Entry 5W1V (X-ray diffraction, 3.31 A resolution); this record covers chains D and E of the 5 polymer chains in the assembly.

== Chain D ==
Name: GF4 T cell receptor alpha chain
Organism: Homo sapiens
Sequence (207 residues; row label = number of the first residue in the row; note: 17 numbers in that range are skipped by the numbering (no residue carries them; nothing is unmodelled there)):
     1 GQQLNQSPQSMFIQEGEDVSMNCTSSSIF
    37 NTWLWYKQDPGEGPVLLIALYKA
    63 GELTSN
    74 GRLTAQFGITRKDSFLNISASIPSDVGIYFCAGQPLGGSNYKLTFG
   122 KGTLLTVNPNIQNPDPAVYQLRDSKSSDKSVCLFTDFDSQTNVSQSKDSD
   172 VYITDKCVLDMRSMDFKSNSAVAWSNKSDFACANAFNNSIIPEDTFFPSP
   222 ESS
Unresolved in the structure: 1-2, 221-224
Cystine bridges: C23-C104, C153-C203

== Chain E ==
Name: GF4 T cell receptor beta chain
Organism: Homo sapiens
Sequence (246 residues; row label = number of the first residue in the row; note: 13 numbers in that range are skipped by the numbering (no residue carries them; nothing is unmodelled there)):
     1 DSGVTQTPKHLITATGQRVTLRCSPRSGD
    37 LSVYWYQQSLDQGLQFLIQYYN
    63 GEERAKGNIL
    74 ERFSAQQF
    83 PDLHSELNLSSLELGDSALYFCASSANPGDSSNEKLFFGSGTQLSVLEDL
   133 NKVFPPEVAVFEPSEAEISHTQKATLVCLATGFYPDHVELSWWVNGKEVH
   183 SGVCTDPQPLKEQPALNDSRYALSSRLRVSATFWQNPRNHFRCQVQFYGL
   233 SENDEWTQDRAKPVTQIVSAEAWGRAD
Unresolved in the structure: 1-2, 259
Cystine bridges: C23-C104, C160-C225

== How chain D and chain E interact ==
Inter-chain disulfides: C178(D)-C186(E)
Residue-residue contacts (75):
  Y42(D) with L118(E), hydrogen bond (side chain-backbone)
  Q44(D) with Q44(E), hydrogen bond; F103(E)
  G47(D) with S122(E)
  E48(D) with F103(E)
  G49(D) with F103(E)
  P50(D) with F120(E)
  L52(D) with K117(E)
  Q107(D) with E116(E), hydrogen bond
  N113(D) with R66(E), hydrogen bond (backbone-side chain)
  Y114(D) with Y40(E), hydrogen bond (backbone-side chain); Q55(E), hydrogen bond (backbone-side chain); Y57(E), hydrophobic; A108(E); E116(E)
  L116(D) with L118(E), hydrophobic
  F118(D) with Y42(E); L50(E), hydrophobic; F120(E), hydrophobic
  K122(D) with D47(E)
  D136(D) with H152(E)
  Y140(D) with S146(E); A148(E); E149(E); H152(E), hydrogen bond; T153(E)
  Q141(D) with S146(E), hydrogen bond (backbone-side chain)
  L142(D) with F143(E); E144(E); P145(E), hydrophobic; S146(E); T157(E); V159(E), hydrophobic
  R143(D) with F143(E); E144(E), hydrogen bond (backbone-backbone)
  D144(D) with V142(E); F143(E)
  S145(D) with V142(E), hydrogen bond (side chain-backbone)
  K146(D) with A141(E); V142(E)
  K150(D) with F143(E)
  V152(D) with F143(E), hydrophobic
  L154(D) with E149(E); T157(E); V159(E), hydrophobic; R208(E)
  T156(D) with R210(E)
  D157(D) with R210(E), salt bridge
  Q166(D) with L192(E)
  Y173(D) with E194(E), hydrogen bond (side chain-backbone); Q195(E)
  T175(D) with D188(E); S206(E); R208(E)
  C178(D) with C186(E), disulfide; R208(E)
  V179(D) with C186(E), hydrogen bond (backbone-side chain)
  L180(D) with G184(E); C186(E); R210(E)
  D181(D) with S183(E), hydrogen bond (backbone-side chain); G184(E), hydrogen bond (backbone-backbone)
  M182(D) with S183(E); R210(E)
  R183(D) with S183(E)
  F187(D) with K155(E)
  S189(D) with R210(E)
  S191(D) with C186(E); R208(E), hydrogen bond
  A192(D) with R208(E)
  V193(D) with V159(E), hydrophobic; R208(E)
  W195(D) with L161(E)
  F217(D) with H152(E)
  P219(D) with A148(E), hydrophobic
Interface residues without a listed pair, chain D (50 interface residues in all): L40, F103, S112, K115, S151, I174, S184
Interface residues without a listed pair, chain E (48 interface residues in all): G49, L101, S107, N115, G121, L158, V185, T187, V211

== Summary ==
Chain D and chain E form an interface of 50 and 48 residues respectively, with 1 disulfide bond, 15 hydrogen
bonds and 1 salt bridge. Among the polar pairs are D157(D)-R210(E), Y42(D)-L118(E) and Q44(D)-Q44(E).
Here chain D is GF4 T cell receptor alpha chain and chain E is GF4 T cell receptor beta chain, both from Homo
sapiens. Entry 5W1V (Structure of the HLA-E-VMAPRTLIL/GF4 TCR complex) was determined by X-ray diffraction
(same publication as 5W1W).
